PDB entry 4FAZ | X-ray diffraction, 1.57 A resolution | chains B and C of the 3 polymer chains in the assembly

[Chain B (and C)]
Protein: 4-oxalocrotonate isomerase protein
Organism: Methylibium petroleiphilum
Notes: EC 5.3.2.-; chain C of this document is another copy of the same molecule, construct and numbering; everything in this record applies to it too
Reference sequence: A2SI32 (A2SI32_METPP); residues 1-62 here correspond to UniProt positions 2-63 (UniProt number = residue number + 1)
Sequence (62 residues; each row starts with the number of its first residue):
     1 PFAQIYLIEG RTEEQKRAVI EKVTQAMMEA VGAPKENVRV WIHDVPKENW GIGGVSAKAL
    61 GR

[How chain B and chain C interact]
Contacting residue pairs (42; chain B residue first):
  Pro1(B) with Tyr6(C); Leu7(C), hydrophobic
  Phe2(B) with Ile5(C); Tyr6(C), hydrogen bond (backbone-backbone); Trp50(C), hydrophobic
  Ala3(B) with Gln4(C); Ile5(C), hydrophobic
  Gln4(B) with Phe2(C); Ala3(C); Gln4(C), hydrogen bond (backbone-backbone); Tyr6(C), hydrogen bond
  Ile5(B) with Phe2(C); Ala3(C), hydrophobic; Met27(C), hydrophobic
  Tyr6(B) with Pro1(C); Phe2(C), hydrogen bond (backbone-backbone); Gln4(C), hydrogen bond
  Leu7(B) with Pro1(C), hydrophobic; Met27(C), hydrophobic
  Arg11(B) with Val31(C)
  Gln15(B) with Ala30(C); Val31(C)
  Ala18(B) with Ala30(C)
  Val19(B) with Ala30(C); Val31(C), hydrophobic
  Lys22(B) with Ala26(C); Glu29(C), salt bridge
  Val23(B) with Ala26(C); Met27(C), hydrophobic
  Ala26(B) with Lys22(C); Val23(C)
  Met27(B) with Ile5(C), hydrophobic; Leu7(C), hydrophobic; Val23(C), hydrophobic
  Glu29(B) with Lys22(C), salt bridge
  Ala30(B) with Ala18(C); Val19(C), hydrophobic; Lys22(C)
  Val31(B) with Arg11(C), hydrogen bond (backbone-side chain); Val19(C), hydrophobic
  Trp50(B) with Phe2(C), hydrophobic
  Arg62(B) with Asn37(C)
Other interface residues (no listed pair), chain B (21 interface residues in all): Trp41
Other interface residues (no listed pair), chain C (20 interface residues in all): Gln15

[Summary]
Chain B and chain C form an interface of 21 and 20 residues respectively, with 6 hydrogen bonds and 2 salt
bridges. Polar pairs include Lys22(B)-Glu29(C), Gln4(B)-Tyr6(C) and Val31(B)-Arg11(C).
Both chains are 4-oxalocrotonate isomerase protein (Methylibium petroleiphilum). Entry 4FAZ (Kinetic and
structural characterization of the 4-oxalocrotonate tautomerase isozymes from Methylibium petroleiphilum) was
determined by X-ray diffraction together with 4FDX from the same study.
